3S16 - chains A and E of the 12 polymer chains in the assembly; structure by X-ray diffraction, 3.24 A resolution.

== Chain A ==
Molecule: DNA-directed RNA polymerase II subunit RPB1
From: Saccharomyces cerevisiae
Notes: EC 2.7.7.6
UniProt: P04050 (RPB1_YEAST); residues 1-1733 here = UniProt positions 1-1733
Sequence (1733 residues; each row starts with the number of its first residue):
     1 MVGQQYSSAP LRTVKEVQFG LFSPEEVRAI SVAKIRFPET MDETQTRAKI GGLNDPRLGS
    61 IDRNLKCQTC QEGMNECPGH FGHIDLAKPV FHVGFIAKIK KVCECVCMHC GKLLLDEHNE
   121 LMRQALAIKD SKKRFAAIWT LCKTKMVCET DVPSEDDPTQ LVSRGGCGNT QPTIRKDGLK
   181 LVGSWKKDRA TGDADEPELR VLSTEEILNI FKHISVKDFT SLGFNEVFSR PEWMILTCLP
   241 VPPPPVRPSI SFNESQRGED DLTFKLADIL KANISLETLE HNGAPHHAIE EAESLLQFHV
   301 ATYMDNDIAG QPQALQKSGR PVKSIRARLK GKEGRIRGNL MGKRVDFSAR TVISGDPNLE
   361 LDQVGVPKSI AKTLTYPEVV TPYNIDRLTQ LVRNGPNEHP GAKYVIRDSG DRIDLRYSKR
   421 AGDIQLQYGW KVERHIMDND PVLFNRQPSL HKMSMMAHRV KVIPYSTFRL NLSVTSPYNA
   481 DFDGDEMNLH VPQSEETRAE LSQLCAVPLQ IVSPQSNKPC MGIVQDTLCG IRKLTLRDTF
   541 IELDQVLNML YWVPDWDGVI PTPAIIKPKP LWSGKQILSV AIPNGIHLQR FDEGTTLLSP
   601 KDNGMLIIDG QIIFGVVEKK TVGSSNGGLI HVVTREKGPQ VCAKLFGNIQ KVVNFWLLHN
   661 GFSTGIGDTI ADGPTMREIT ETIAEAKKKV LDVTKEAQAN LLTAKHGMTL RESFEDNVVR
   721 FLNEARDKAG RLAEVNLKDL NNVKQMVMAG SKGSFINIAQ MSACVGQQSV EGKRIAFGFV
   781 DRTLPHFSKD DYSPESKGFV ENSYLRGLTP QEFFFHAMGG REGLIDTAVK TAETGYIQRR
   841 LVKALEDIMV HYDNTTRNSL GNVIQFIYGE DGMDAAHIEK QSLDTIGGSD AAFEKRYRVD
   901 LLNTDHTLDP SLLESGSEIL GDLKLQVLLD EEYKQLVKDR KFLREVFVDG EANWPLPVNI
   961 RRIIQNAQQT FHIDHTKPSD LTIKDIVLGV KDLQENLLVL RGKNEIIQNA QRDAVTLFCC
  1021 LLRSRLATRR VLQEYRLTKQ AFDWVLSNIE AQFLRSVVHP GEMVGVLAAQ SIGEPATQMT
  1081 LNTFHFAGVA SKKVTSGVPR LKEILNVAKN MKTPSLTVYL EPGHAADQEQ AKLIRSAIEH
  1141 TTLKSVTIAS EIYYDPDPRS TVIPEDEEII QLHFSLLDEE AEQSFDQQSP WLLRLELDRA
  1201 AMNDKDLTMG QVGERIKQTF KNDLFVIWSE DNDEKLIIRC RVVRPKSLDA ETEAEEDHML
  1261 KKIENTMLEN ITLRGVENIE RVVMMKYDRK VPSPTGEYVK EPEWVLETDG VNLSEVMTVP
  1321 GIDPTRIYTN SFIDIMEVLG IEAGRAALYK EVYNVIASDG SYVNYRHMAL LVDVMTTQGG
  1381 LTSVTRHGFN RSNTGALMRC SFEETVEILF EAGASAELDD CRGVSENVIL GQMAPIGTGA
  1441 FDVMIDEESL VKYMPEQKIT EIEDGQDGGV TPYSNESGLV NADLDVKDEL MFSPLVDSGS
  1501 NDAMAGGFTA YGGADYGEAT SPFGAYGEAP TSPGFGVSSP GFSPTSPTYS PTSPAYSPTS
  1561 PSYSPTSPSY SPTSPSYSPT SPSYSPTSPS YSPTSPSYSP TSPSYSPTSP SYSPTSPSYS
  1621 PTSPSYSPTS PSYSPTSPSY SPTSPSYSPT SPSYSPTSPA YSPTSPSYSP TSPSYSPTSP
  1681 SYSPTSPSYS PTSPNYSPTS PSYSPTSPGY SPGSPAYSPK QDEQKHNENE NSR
Unresolved in the structure: 1-2, 155-160, 187-198, 1177-1186, 1244-1253, 1446-1733
Metal / ion sites: Zn2+ site 1: Cys67, Cys70, Cys77, His80; Zn2+ site 2: Cys107, Cys110, Cys148, Cys167; Mg2+: Asp481, Asp483, Asp485 (shared with 1 residue of chain R)
UniProt features mapped onto this chain:
  - region: Pro248 to Asp260 (Lid loop), Asn306 to Lys323 (Rudder loop), Pro810 to Glu822 (Bridging helix)
  - binding site (Zn(2+)): Cys67, Cys70, Cys77, His80, Cys107, Cys110, Cys148, Cys167
  - binding site (Mg(2+)): Asp481, Asp483, Asp485
  - modified residue: Thr1471 (Phosphothreonine)
  - cross-link (Glycyl lysine isopeptide (Lys-Gly)): Lys695 (interchain with G-Cter in ubiquitin), Lys1246 (interchain with G-Cter in ubiquitin), Lys1350 (interchain with G-Cter in ubiquitin)
  - natural variant: Ser1653 to Pro1659 (deletion: In strain: A364A)
  - mutagenesis: Lys1246 (K1246R: Impairs ubiquitination during transcription stress)

== Chain E ==
Molecule: DNA-directed RNA polymerases I, II, and III subunit RPABC1
From: Saccharomyces cerevisiae
UniProt: P20434 (RPAB1_YEAST); numbering as in UniProt (aligned over 1-215)
Sequence (215 residues; row label = number of the first residue in the row):
     1 MDQENERNIS RLWRAFRTVK EMVKDRGYFI TQEEVELPLE DFKAKYCDSM GRPQRKMMSF
    61 QANPTEESIS KFPDMGSLWV EFCDEPSVGV KTMKTFVIHI QEKNFQTGIF VYQNNITPSA
   121 MKLVPSIPPA TIETFNEAAL VVNITHHELV PKHIRLSSDE KRELLKRYRL KESQLPRIQR
   181 ADPVALYLGL KRGEVVKIIR KSETSGRYAS YRICM
Unresolved in the structure: 1

== Interface between chain A and chain E ==
Pairs across the interface (90; chain A residue first):
  Arg857(A) - Tyr168(E)  hydrogen bond (side chain-backbone)
  Arg857(A) - Arg169(E)
  Arg857(A) - Leu170(E)
  Arg857(A) - Gln174(E)
  Leu860(A) - Gln174(E)  hydrogen bond (backbone-side chain)
  Gly861(A) - Gln174(E)  hydrogen bond (backbone-side chain)
  Asn862(A) - Ser173(E)
  Asn862(A) - Gln174(E)
  Asn862(A) - Arg177(E)
  Val863(A) - Leu170(E)  hydrophobic
  Val863(A) - Gln174(E)  hydrogen bond (backbone-backbone)
  Val863(A) - Pro176(E)
  Gln865(A) - Tyr208(E)
  Phe866(A) - Tyr168(E)
  Phe866(A) - Tyr208(E)  hydrogen bond (backbone-side chain)
  Phe866(A) - Ser210(E)
  Phe866(A) - Tyr211(E)
  Ile867(A) - Tyr208(E)  hydrophobic
  Gly869(A) - Thr204(E)  hydrogen bond (backbone-side chain)
  Glu870(A) - Arg200(E)  salt bridge
  Glu870(A) - Ser202(E)  hydrogen bond
  Glu870(A) - Thr204(E)
  Glu870(A) - Ser205(E)  hydrogen bond (backbone-side chain)
  Glu870(A) - Tyr208(E)
  Asp871(A) - Thr204(E)
  Phe942(A) - Gly206(E)
  Phe942(A) - Arg207(E)
  Val946(A) - Lys201(E)
  Val946(A) - Ser202(E)
  Phe947(A) - Glu203(E)
  Trp954(A) - Glu203(E)
  Asn1004(A) - Arg167(E)
  Ile1006(A) - Glu163(E)
  Ile1006(A) - Arg167(E)
  Ile1007(A) - Arg167(E)
  Ile1007(A) - Tyr168(E)
  Ala1010(A) - Tyr168(E)
  Asp1013(A) - Ser205(E)
  Asp1013(A) - Arg207(E)
  Ala1014(A) - Ser205(E)
  Thr1016(A) - Ser205(E)
  Leu1017(A) - Glu203(E)
  Leu1017(A) - Thr204(E)
  Leu1017(A) - Ser205(E)  hydrogen bond (backbone-backbone)
  Leu1017(A) - Gly206(E)
  Met1317(A) - Val142(E)
  Met1317(A) - Ile144(E)  hydrophobic
  Thr1318(A) - Arg11(E)
  Thr1318(A) - Arg14(E)  hydrogen bond (backbone-side chain)
  Thr1318(A) - Ala138(E)
  Thr1318(A) - Val141(E)
  Thr1318(A) - Val142(E)
  Pro1324(A) - Val142(E)  hydrophobic
  Pro1324(A) - His147(E)  hydrogen bond (backbone-side chain)
  Thr1325(A) - His146(E)  hydrogen bond (side chain-backbone)
  Thr1325(A) - His147(E)  hydrogen bond (backbone-side chain)
  Thr1325(A) - Glu148(E)  hydrogen bond (backbone-backbone)
  Arg1326(A) - Glu148(E)
  Ile1327(A) - His147(E)
  Glu1337(A) - Pro183(E)
  Val1338(A) - Ile144(E)
  Val1338(A) - Pro183(E)
  Leu1339(A) - Ile144(E)
  Leu1339(A) - His147(E)
  Leu1339(A) - Val150(E)
  Leu1339(A) - Val184(E)
  Gly1340(A) - Asp182(E)
  Gly1340(A) - Pro183(E)
  Ile1341(A) - Asp182(E)  hydrogen bond (backbone-side chain)
  Ile1341(A) - Arg212(E)
  Glu1342(A) - Pro151(E)
  Glu1342(A) - His153(E)
  Glu1342(A) - Ile198(E)
  Glu1342(A) - Arg200(E)  salt bridge
  Glu1342(A) - Arg212(E)  salt bridge
  Ala1343(A) - Leu149(E)
  Ala1343(A) - Val150(E)  hydrophobic
  Arg1345(A) - Arg200(E)
  Ala1346(A) - Leu149(E)  hydrophobic
  Tyr1349(A) - Glu203(E)  hydrogen bond
  Tyr1365(A) - Glu203(E)
  Tyr1365(A) - Thr204(E)
  Arg1366(A) - Thr204(E)
  Thr1376(A) - Arg212(E)  hydrogen bond (backbone-side chain)
  Thr1377(A) - Pro176(E)
  Thr1377(A) - Arg177(E)  hydrogen bond (backbone-backbone)
  Thr1377(A) - Arg212(E)
  Gln1378(A) - Arg177(E)
  Gly1379(A) - Arg177(E)
  Gly1379(A) - Gln179(E)
Also at the interface, not in a pair above, chain A (55 interface residues in all): Asp853, Leu956, Val1319, Tyr1328, Ile1335, Met1336, Ala1347, Lys1350, Asp1373, Gly1380
Also at the interface, not in a pair above, chain E (42 interface residues in all): Leu164, Ile178, Ala209

== Overview ==
55 residues of chain A and 42 residues of chain E are in contact; the contacts include 18 hydrogen bonds and 3
salt bridges. Polar pairs include Glu870(A)-Arg200(E), Glu1342(A)-Arg200(E) and Glu1342(A)-Arg212(E).
Chain A is DNA-directed RNA polymerase II subunit RPB1 and chain E is DNA-directed RNA polymerases I, II, and
III subunit RPABC1, both from Saccharomyces cerevisiae; the structure, RNA Polymerase II Initiation Complex
with an 8-nt RNA, was determined by X-ray diffraction together with 3RZD, 3RZO, 3S14, 3S15, 3S17, 3S1M and 5
further entries from the same study.
